Entry 8C1Q (electron microscopy, 2.82 A resolution); this record covers chains A and E of the 8 polymer chains in the assembly.

[Chain A]
Name: Glutamate receptor 1 flip isoform
Source organism: Rattus norvegicus
UniProt: P19490 (GRIA1_RAT), isoform P19490-2; the construct has insertions or renumbered stretches relative to UniProt, so the offset changes along the chain: -25 to -7 = UniProt 1-19; 2-889 = UniProt 20-907
Amino-acid sequence (915 residues; row label = number of the first residue in the row; numbers below 1 keep their minus sign (Met-25 is residue -25)):
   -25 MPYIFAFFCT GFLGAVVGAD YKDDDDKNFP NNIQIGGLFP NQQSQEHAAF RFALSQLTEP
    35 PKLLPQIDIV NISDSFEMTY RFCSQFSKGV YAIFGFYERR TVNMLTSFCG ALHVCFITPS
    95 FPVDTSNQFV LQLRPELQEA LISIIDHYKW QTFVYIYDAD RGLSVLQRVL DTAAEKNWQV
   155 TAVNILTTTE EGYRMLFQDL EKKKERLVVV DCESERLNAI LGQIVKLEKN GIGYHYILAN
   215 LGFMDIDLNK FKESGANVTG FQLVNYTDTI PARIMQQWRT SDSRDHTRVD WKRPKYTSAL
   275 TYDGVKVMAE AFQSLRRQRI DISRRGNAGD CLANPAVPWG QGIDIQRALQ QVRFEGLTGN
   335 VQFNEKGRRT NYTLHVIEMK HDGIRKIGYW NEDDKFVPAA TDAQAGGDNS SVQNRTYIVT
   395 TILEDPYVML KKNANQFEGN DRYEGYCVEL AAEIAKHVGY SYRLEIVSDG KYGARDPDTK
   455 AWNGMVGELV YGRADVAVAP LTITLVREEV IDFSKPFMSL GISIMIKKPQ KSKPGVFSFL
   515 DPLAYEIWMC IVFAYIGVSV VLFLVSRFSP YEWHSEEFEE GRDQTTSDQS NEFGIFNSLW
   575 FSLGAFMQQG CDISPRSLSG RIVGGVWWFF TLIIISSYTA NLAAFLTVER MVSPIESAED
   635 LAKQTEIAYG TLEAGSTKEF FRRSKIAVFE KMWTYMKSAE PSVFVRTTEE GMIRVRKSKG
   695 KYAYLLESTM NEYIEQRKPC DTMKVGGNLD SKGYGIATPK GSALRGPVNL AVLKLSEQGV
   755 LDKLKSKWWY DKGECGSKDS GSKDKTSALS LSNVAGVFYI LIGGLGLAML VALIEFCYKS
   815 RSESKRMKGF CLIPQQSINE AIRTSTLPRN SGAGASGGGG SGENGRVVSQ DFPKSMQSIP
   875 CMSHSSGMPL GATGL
Not modelled in the structure: -25 to 388, 548-565, 774-777, 816-889
Differences from the reference sequence: insertion (-6 to 1)
Swiss-Prot annotation at these positions:
  - motif: Ala886 to Leu889 (PDZ-binding)
  - binding site (L-glutamate): Pro474, Thr476, Arg481, Ser650, Thr651, Glu701
  - modified residue (Phosphoserine): Ser627, Ser692, Ser831, Ser845
  - lipidation (S-palmitoyl cysteine): Cys585, Cys811
  - glycosylation (N-linked (GlcNAc...) asparagine): Asn45, Asn231, Asn239, Asn345, Asn383, Asn388
Disulfides: Cys714-Cys769
Residues lining bound ligands: ZK1 ({[7-morpholin-4-yl-2,3-dioxo-6-(trifluoromethyl)-3,4-dihydroquinoxalin-1(2H)-yl]methyl}phosphonic acid): Glu398, Tyr401, Tyr446, Pro474, Leu475, Thr476, Arg481, Leu646, Gly649, Ser650, Thr682, Glu701, Thr703, Met704, Tyr728

[Chain E]
Name: Voltage-dependent calcium channel gamma-3 subunit
Source organism: Rattus norvegicus
UniProt: Q8VHX0 (CCG3_RAT); residues 2-315 here = UniProt positions 2-315
Amino-acid sequence (314 residues; row label = number of the first residue in the row):
     2 RMCDRGIQML ITTVGAFAAF SLMTIAVGTD YWLYSRGVCR TKSTSDNETS RKNEEVMTHS
    62 GLWRTCCLEG AFRGVCKKID HFPEDADYEQ DTAEYLLRAV RASSVFPILS VTLLFFGGLC
   122 VAASEFHRSR HSVILSAGIF FVSAGLSNII GIIVYISANA GDPGQRDSKK SYSYGWSFYF
   182 GAFSFIIAEI VGVVAVHIYI EKHQQLRARS HSELLKKSTF ARLPPYRYRF RRRSSSRSTE
   242 PRSRDLSPIS KGFHTIPSTD ISMFTLSRDP SKLTMGTLLN SDRDHAFLQF HNSTPKEFKE
   302 SLHNNPANRR TTPV
Not modelled in the structure: 2-4, 42-54, 85-91, 163-171, 210-315
Swiss-Prot annotation at these positions:
  - modified residue: Ser248 (Phosphoserine)
Disulfides: Cys40-Cys68, Cys67-Cys77

[Chain A / chain E interface]
Pairs across the interface - 11 pairs, chain A then chain E:
  Lys505(A) with Ala161(E), hydrogen bond (side chain-backbone); Gly162(E)
  Lys507(A) with Glu95(E)
  Leu785(A) with Ile157(E), hydrophobic
  Ser786(A) with Ser158(E); Ala161(E)
  Phe792(A) with Ile154(E), hydrophobic
  Tyr793(A) with Ile154(E), hydrophobic
  Ile796(A) with Ile151(E), hydrophobic
  Met803(A) with Val143(E), hydrophobic; Leu147(E), hydrophobic
Interface residues without a listed pair, chain A (10 interface residues in all): Gly770, Leu799
Interface residues without a listed pair, chain E (13 interface residues in all): Glu56, Ser144, Ile150, Val155

[Overview]
The interface between chain A and chain E involves 10 residues on one side and 13 on the other, with 1
hydrogen bond. Its one hydrogen-bonded contact is Lys505(A)-Ala161(E). Chain A binds compound ZK1. Curated
annotation (UniProt) lists 6 L-glutamate-binding residues on chain A.
Chain A is Glutamate receptor 1 flip isoform and chain E is Voltage-dependent calcium channel gamma-3 subunit,
both from Rattus norvegicus; the structure, Resting state homomeric GluA1 AMPA receptor in complex with TARP
gamma 3, was determined by electron microscopy, deposited together with 8C1P, 8C1R, 8C1S, 8C2H, 8C2I, 8P3Q and
9 further entries.
